PDB entry 8AHL | electron microscopy, 4.10 A resolution (low resolution: residue-level contacts below are approximate; hydrogen-bond / salt-bridge calls are withheld) | chains B and G of the 12 polymer chains in the assembly

Chain B (and G):
Protein: Crescentin
Organism: Caulobacter vibrioides
Notes: chain G of this document is another copy of the same molecule, construct and numbering; everything in this record applies to it too
UniProt: A0A8F8EC09 (A0A8F8EC09_CAUVI); the construct has insertions or renumbered stretches relative to UniProt, so the offset changes along the chain: 1-405 = UniProt 1-405; 409-460 = UniProt 406-457
Chain sequence (460 residues; row label = number of the first residue in the row):
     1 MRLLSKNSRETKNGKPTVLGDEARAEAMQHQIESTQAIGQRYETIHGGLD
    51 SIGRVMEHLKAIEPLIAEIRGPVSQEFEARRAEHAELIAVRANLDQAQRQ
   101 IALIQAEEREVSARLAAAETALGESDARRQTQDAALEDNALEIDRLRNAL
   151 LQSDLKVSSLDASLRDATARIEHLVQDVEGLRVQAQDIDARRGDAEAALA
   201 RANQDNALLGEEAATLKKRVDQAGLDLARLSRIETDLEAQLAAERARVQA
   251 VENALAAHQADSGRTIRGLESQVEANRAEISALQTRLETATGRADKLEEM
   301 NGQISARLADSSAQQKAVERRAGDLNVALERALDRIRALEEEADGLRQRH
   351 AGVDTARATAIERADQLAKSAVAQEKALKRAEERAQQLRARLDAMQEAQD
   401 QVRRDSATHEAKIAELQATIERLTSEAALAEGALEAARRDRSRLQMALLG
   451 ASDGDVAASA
Disordered / not traced: 1-39, 278-460 (chain G: 1-38, 194-460)
Differences from the reference sequence: insertion (406-408)
What the authors report for this chain:
  - self-association interface (contacts with another copy of this molecule); pairs are residue here / residue on that copy: Glu43-Ser74, Glu57-Glu63, Gln204-Lys296, Ala207-Lys296

Chain B / chain G interface:
Contacting residue pairs (30; chain B residue first):
  Gln40(B) - Val73(G)
  Gln40(B) - Glu76(G)
  Arg41(B) - Val73(G)
  Arg41(B) - Phe77(G)
  Arg41(B) - Arg80(G)
  Thr44(B) - Arg70(G)
  Thr44(B) - Val73(G)
  Gly47(B) - Arg70(G)
  Gly48(B) - Arg70(G)
  Ser51(B) - Ile66(G)
  Ser51(B) - Arg70(G)
  Arg54(B) - Ile62(G)
  Arg54(B) - Ile66(G)
  His58(B) - Ile52(G)
  His58(B) - Val55(G)
  His58(B) - Met56(G)
  His58(B) - Leu59(G)
  Ala61(B) - Ile52(G)
  Ile62(B) - Ile52(G)
  Leu65(B) - Gly48(G)
  Leu65(B) - Ser51(G)
  Leu65(B) - Ile52(G)
  Glu68(B) - Ile45(G)
  Ile69(B) - Ile45(G)
  Ile69(B) - Leu49(G)
  Pro72(B) - Tyr42(G)
  Pro72(B) - Ile45(G)
  Glu76(B) - Gln40(G)
  Glu76(B) - Tyr42(G)
  Arg80(B) - Tyr42(G)
Other interface residues (no listed pair), chain B (17 interface residues in all): Val55
Other interface residues (no listed pair), chain G (20 interface residues in all): Arg41, His46, Glu63

Overview:
17 residues of chain B face 20 of chain G across their interface. From the paper: a self-association interface
involving Glu43(B), Glu57(B) and Gln204(B) among others.
Chain B and chain G are both Crescentin (Caulobacter vibrioides); the structure, Cryo-EM structure of
crescentin filaments (stutter mutant, C1 symmetry and large box), was determined by electron microscopy
together with 8AFE, 8AFH, 8AFL, 8AFM, 8AIA, 8AIX and 8AJB from the same study.
